6KU3 - chains B and C of the 4 polymer chains in the assembly; structure by X-ray diffraction, 2.15 A resolution.

Chain B (and C):
Name: Gibberellin 2-beta-dioxygenase 3
Organism: Oryza sativa subsp. japonica
Notes: EC 1.14.11.13; chain C of this document is another copy of the same molecule, construct and numbering; everything in this record applies to it too
UniProt: Q8S0S6 (G2OX3_ORYSJ); residue numbers follow UniProt; this construct covers 1-327
Sequence (327 residues; row label = number of the first residue in the row):
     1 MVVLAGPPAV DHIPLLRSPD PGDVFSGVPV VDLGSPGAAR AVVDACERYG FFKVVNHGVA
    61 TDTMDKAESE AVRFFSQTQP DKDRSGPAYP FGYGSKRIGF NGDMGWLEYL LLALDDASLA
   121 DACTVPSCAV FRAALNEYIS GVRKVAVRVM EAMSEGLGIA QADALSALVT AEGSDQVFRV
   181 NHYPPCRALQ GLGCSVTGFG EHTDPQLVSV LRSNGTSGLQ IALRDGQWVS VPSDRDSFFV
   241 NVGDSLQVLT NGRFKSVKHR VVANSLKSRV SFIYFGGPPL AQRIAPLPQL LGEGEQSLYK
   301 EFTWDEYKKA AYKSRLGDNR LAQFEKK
Unresolved in the structure: 1-9 (chain C: 1-10)
Ligand contacts:
  - 2-oxoglutaric acid (AKG): Arg179, Asn181, Tyr183, Phe199, His202, Asp204, Leu211, Leu219, His259, Val261, Arg269, Ser271, Ile273, Phe275
  - gibberellin a4 (GA4), molecule 1: Tyr89, Ile98, Gly99, Asp103, Leu111, Val177, Arg179, Phe199, His202, Asp204, Pro205, Gln206, Phe275, Ala311, Tyr312, Ser314, Leu316, Arg320
  - gibberellin a4 (GA4), molecule 2: Tyr89, Pro90, Phe100, Lys308, Lys309, Tyr312
Curated features (UniProtKB/Swiss-Prot):
  - binding site (2-oxoglutarate): Tyr183, Arg269, Ser271
  - binding site (Fe cation): His202, Asp204, His259
From the paper describing this entry:
  - mutagenesis - C194A/K308A/K313A: decreased catalytic activity on gibberellin a4

Interface between chain B and chain C:
Pairs across the interface (20; chain B residue first):
  Ser85(B) with Lys313(C)
  Pro87(B) with Phe100(C); Asn101(C); Lys313(C), hydrogen bond (backbone-side chain)
  Tyr89(B) with Phe100(C)
  Pro90(B) with Phe100(C); Lys309(C); Tyr312(C); Lys313(C)
  Phe91(B) with Lys313(C), hydrogen bond (backbone-side chain)
  Phe100(B) with Pro87(C); Tyr89(C)
  Asn101(B) with Pro87(C)
  Lys309(B) with Pro90(C)
  Tyr312(B) with Pro90(C)
  Lys313(B) with Ser85(C); Gly86(C); Pro87(C), hydrogen bond (side chain-backbone); Pro90(C); Phe91(C), hydrogen bond (side chain-backbone)
Other interface residues (no listed pair), chain B (14 interface residues in all): Gly86, Gly92, Ala122, Glu306
Other interface residues (no listed pair), chain C (14 interface residues in all): Gly92, Ala122, Glu306

Overview:
The chain B/chain C interface involves 14 residues from each chain, with 4 hydrogen bonds. Among the polar
pairs are Pro87(B)-Lys313(C) and Phe91(B)-Lys313(C). Chain B binds gibberellin a4 and 2-oxoglutaric acid. The
paper reports that C194A/K308A/K313A of chain B reduce catalytic activity on gibberellin a4.
Chain B and chain C are both Gibberellin 2-beta-dioxygenase 3 (Oryza sativa subsp. japonica); the structure,
Crystal structure of gibberellin 2-oxidase3 (GA2ox3)in rice, was determined by X-ray diffraction together with
6KUN from the same study.
